Entry 4ALJ (X-ray diffraction, 2.20 A resolution); this record covers chains B and C of the 4 polymer chains in the assembly.

# Chain B (and C)
Molecule: Enoyl-[acyl-carrier-protein] reductase [NADPH]
From: Staphylococcus aureus
Notes: EC 1.3.1.10; chain C of this document is another copy of the same molecule, construct and numbering; everything in this record applies to it too
UniProt: Q7A6D8 (Q7A5D8_STAAN); numbering as in UniProt (aligned over 1-256)
Sequence (282 residues; numbered -25 to 256; the number before each row is that of its first residue; numbers below 1 keep their minus sign (Met-25 is residue -25)):
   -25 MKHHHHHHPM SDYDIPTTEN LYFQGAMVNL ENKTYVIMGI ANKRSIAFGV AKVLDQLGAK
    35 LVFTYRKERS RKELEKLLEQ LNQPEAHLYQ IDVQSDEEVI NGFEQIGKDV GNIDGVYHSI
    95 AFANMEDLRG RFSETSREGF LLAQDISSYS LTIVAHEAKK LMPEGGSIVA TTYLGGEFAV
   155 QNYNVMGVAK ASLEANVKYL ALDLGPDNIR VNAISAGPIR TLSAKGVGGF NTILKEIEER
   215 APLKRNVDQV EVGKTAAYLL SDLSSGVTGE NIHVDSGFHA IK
Unresolved in the structure: -25 to 1
Differences from the reference sequence: expression tag (-25 to 0); engineered mutation Val2 (Leu in Q7A6D8)
Residues lining bound ligands:
  - 5-chloro-2-phenoxyphenol (CH8): Ala95, Phe96, Ala97, Leu102, Tyr147, Tyr157, Met160, Lys164, Pro192, Ser197, Ala198, Val201, Phe204
  - glutamic acid (GLU): Arg103, Val201, Gly202, Gly203, Phe204, Asn205, Thr206
  - NADP (NAP; NADP nicotinamide-adenine-dinucleotide phosphate): Gly13, Ile14, Ala15, Ser19, Ile20, Tyr39, Arg40, Lys41, Ser44, Ile65, Asp66, Val67, Gln68, Ser93, Ile94, Ala95, Phe96, Ile120, Thr145, Thr146, Tyr147, Tyr157, Lys164, Ala190, Gly191, Pro192, Ile193, Thr195, Leu196, Ser197, Ala198, Phe204
From the paper describing this entry:
  - binding site for 5-chloro-2-phenoxyphenol: Tyr157
  - binding site for NADP: Arg40, Lys41, Ser44
  - specificity-determining residues: Ser44
  - mutagenesis - R40Q/K41N: increased catalytic activity on NADH
  - mutagenesis - R40Q/K41N/S44L: decreased catalytic activity
  - specificity-determining residues: Ser197 (by similarity / conservation)

# How chain B and chain C interact
Residue-residue contacts - 75 pairs, chain B then chain C:
  Val2(B) with Val2(C), hydrogen bond (backbone-backbone); Leu237(C), hydrophobic
  Lys172(B) with Ala254(C)
  Ala175(B) with Pro216(C)
  Leu176(B) with Ile255(C), hydrophobic
  Gly179(B) with Pro216(C); Leu217(C)
  Pro180(B) with Pro216(C)
  Pro216(B) with Ala175(C); Leu176(C), hydrophobic; Gly179(C); Pro180(C); Thr242(C)
  Leu217(B) with Ser239(C); Gly240(C); Thr242(C)
  Arg219(B) with Ser239(C), hydrogen bond (side chain-backbone); Gly240(C)
  Val221(B) with Gly240(C)
  Glu225(B) with Ser239(C), hydrogen bond; Gly240(C), hydrogen bond (side chain-backbone)
  Lys228(B) with Asp236(C), salt bridge; Leu237(C); Ser239(C), hydrogen bond
  Thr229(B) with Tyr232(C), hydrogen bond; Leu237(C); Val241(C)
  Tyr232(B) with Thr229(C), hydrogen bond; Tyr232(C), hydrophobic; Ile246(C)
  Asp236(B) with Lys228(C), salt bridge
  Leu237(B) with Val2(C), hydrophobic; Lys228(C); Thr229(C)
  Ser239(B) with Leu217(C); Arg219(C), hydrogen bond (backbone-side chain); Glu225(C), hydrogen bond; Lys228(C), hydrogen bond
  Gly240(B) with Leu217(C); Arg219(C); Glu225(C), hydrogen bond (backbone-side chain); Val248(C); Asp249(C), hydrogen bond (backbone-backbone); Ser250(C), hydrogen bond (backbone-backbone)
  Val241(B) with Thr229(C); Val248(C), hydrophobic
  Thr242(B) with Pro216(C); Leu217(C); Ser250(C); Gly251(C); His253(C)
  Gly243(B) with His253(C), hydrogen bond (backbone-side chain); Ala254(C)
  Glu244(B) with Asn245(C); Ile246(C); His247(C), salt bridge; His253(C), salt bridge
  Asn245(B) with Glu244(C)
  Ile246(B) with Tyr232(C); Glu244(C); Ile246(C), hydrophobic
  His247(B) with Val241(C); Glu244(C), salt bridge
  Val248(B) with Gly240(C); Val241(C), hydrophobic
  Asp249(B) with Gly240(C), hydrogen bond (backbone-backbone)
  Ser250(B) with Gly240(C), hydrogen bond (backbone-backbone); Thr242(C)
  Gly251(B) with Gly240(C); Thr242(C)
  His253(B) with Thr242(C); Gly243(C), hydrogen bond (side chain-backbone); Glu244(C), salt bridge
  Ala254(B) with Gly243(C)
  Ile255(B) with Leu176(C), hydrophobic
Other interface residues (no listed pair), chain B (34 interface residues in all): Arg184, Arg214
Other interface residues (no listed pair), chain C (35 interface residues in all): Lys172, Arg184, Arg214, Lys218, Val221

# Overview
The interface between chain B and chain C involves 34 residues on one side and 35 on the other, with 17
hydrogen bonds and 6 salt bridges. Polar contacts include Lys228(B)-Asp236(C), Glu244(B)-His247(C) and
Glu244(B)-His253(C). The paper reports a binding site for NADP at Arg40(B), Lys41(B) and Ser44(B); R40Q/K41N
of chain B increase catalytic activity on NADH.
Both chains are Enoyl-[acyl-carrier-protein] reductase [NADPH] (Staphylococcus aureus). Entry 4ALJ (Crystal
structure of S. aureus FabI in complex with NADP and 5-chloro- 2-phenoxyphenol) was determined by X-ray
diffraction together with 4ALI, 4ALK, 4ALL, 4ALM and 4ALN from the same study.
